2B1R - chain A; structure by X-ray diffraction, 2.20 A resolution.

Chain A:
Molecule: hypothetical protein slr0953
From: Synechocystis sp
Notes: EC 3.1.3.24
UniProtKB: P74325 (P74325_SYNY3); residues 1-244 here = UniProt positions 1-244
Sequence (244 residues; numbered 1 to 244; the number before each row is that of its first residue):
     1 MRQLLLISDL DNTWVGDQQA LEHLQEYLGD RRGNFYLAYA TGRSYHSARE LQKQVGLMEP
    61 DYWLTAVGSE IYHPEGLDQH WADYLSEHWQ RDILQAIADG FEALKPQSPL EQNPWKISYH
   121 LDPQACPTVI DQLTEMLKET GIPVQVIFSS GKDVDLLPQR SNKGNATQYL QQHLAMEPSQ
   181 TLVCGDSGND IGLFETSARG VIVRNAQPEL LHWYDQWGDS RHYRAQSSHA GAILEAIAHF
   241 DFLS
Metal / ion sites: Mg2+: D9, D186, S187, N189, D190

Summary:
The Mg2+ site is built by D9, D186, S187, N189 and D190.
Chain A is hypothetical protein slr0953 (Synechocystis sp); the structure, X-ray structure of the
sucrose-phosphatase (SPP) from Synechocystis sp.PCC6803 in complex with cellobiose, was determined by X-ray
diffraction (same publication as 2B1Q and 2D2V).
